PDB entry 3S8O | X-ray diffraction, 1.85 A resolution | chains A and B

Chain A:
Name: Growth factor receptor-bound protein 2
Organism: Homo sapiens
UniProt: P62993 (GRB2_HUMAN); residues 53-163 here = UniProt positions 53-163
Sequence (117 residues; each row starts with the number of its first residue):
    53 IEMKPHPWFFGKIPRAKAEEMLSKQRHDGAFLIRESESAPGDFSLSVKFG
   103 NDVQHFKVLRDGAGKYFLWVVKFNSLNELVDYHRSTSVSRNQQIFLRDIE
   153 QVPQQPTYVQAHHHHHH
Unresolved in the structure: 53, 155-169
Construct notes: expression tag (164-169)
UniProt features mapped onto this chain:
  - modified residue: K109 (N6-acetyllysine)
  - cross-link: K109 (Glycyl lysine isopeptide (Lys-Gly) (interchain with G-Cter in ubiquitin))
  - mutagenesis: E89 (E89K: No effect on the interaction with SOS1), S90 (S90N: No effect on the interaction with SOS1), K109 (K109R: Loss of polyubiquitination), V123 (V123P: Strong loss of clustering of phospho-LAT at the T-cell plasma membrane)

Chain B:
Name: pYAc6cN
Sequence (5 residues; numbered 1 to 5; the number before each row is that of its first residue):
     1 XYANX
Modified / non-standard residues: ACE (acetyl group) at position 1, NH2 (amino group) at position 5; Y2 (o-phosphotyrosine; PTR); A3 (1-aminocyclohexanecarboxylic acid; 02K)

Interface between chain A and chain B:
Residue-residue contacts - 19 pairs, chain A then chain B:
  R67(A) - ACE_1(B)  hydrogen bond (side chain-backbone)
  R67(A) - Y2(B)
  R86(A) - Y2(B)
  S88(A) - Y2(B)
  S90(A) - Y2(B)
  S96(A) - Y2(B)
  Q106(A) - A3(B)
  H107(A) - ACE_1(B)
  H107(A) - Y2(B)
  H107(A) - A3(B)  hydrogen bond (backbone-backbone)
  F108(A) - Y2(B)
  F108(A) - A3(B)
  F108(A) - N4(B)
  K109(A) - Y2(B)
  K109(A) - N4(B)  hydrogen bond (backbone-side chain)
  K109(A) - NH2_5(B)
  L120(A) - N4(B)  hydrogen bond (backbone-side chain)
  W121(A) - A3(B)
  W121(A) - N4(B)
Other interface residues (no listed pair), chain A (12 interface residues in all): L111
Interface features reported in the paper:
  - interface residues, chain A: Q106(A), H107(A), F108(A)

Summary:
12 residues of chain A face 5 of chain B across their interface; the contacts include 4 hydrogen bonds. Polar
contacts include R67(A)-ACE_1(B), K109(A)-N4(B) and L120(A)-N4(B). From UniProt: 4 mutagenesis sites on chain
A. The paper reports interface residues Q106(A), H107(A) and F108(A).
Chain A is Growth factor receptor-bound protein 2 (Homo sapiens) and chain B is pYAc6cN; the structure,
Crystal Structure of the Grb2 SH2 Domain in Complex with a pYXN-Derived Tripeptide, was determined by X-ray
diffraction together with 3OV1, 3OVE, 3S8L and 3S8N from the same study.
